PDB entry 8UGM | X-ray diffraction, 1.65 A resolution | chains A and B

Chain A (and B):
Name: Fluorophosphonate-binding serine hydrolase E
From: Staphylococcus aureus subsp. aureus USA300
Notes: EC 3.-.-.-; engineered mutation(s): N-terminal gpg from expression tag; chain B of this document is another copy of the same molecule, construct and numbering; everything in this record applies to it too
Reference sequence: Q2FDS6 (Y2518_STAA3); residues 1-276 here = UniProt positions 1-276
Sequence (279 residues; row label = number of the first residue in the row; numbers below 1 keep their minus sign (Gly-2 is residue -2)):
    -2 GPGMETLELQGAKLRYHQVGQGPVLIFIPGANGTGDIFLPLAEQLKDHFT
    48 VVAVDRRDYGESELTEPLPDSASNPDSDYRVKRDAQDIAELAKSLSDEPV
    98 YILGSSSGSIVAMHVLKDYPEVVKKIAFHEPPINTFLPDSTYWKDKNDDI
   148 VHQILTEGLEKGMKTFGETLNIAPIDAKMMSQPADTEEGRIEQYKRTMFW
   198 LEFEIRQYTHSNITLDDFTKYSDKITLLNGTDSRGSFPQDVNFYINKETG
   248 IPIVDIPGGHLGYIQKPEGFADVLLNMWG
Unresolved in the structure: -2 to -1
Construct notes: expression tag (-2 to 0)
Covalent attachments: 1-benzothiophen-3-ylboronic acid (WKK) linked to Ser103, His257
Metal / ion sites: Ca2+ site 1: Gln15, Asn168; Ca2+ site 2: Gln83, Tyr116; Ca2+ site 3 near Lys114 (its only coordinating residue here)
Ligand contacts:
  - 1-benzothiophen-3-ylboronic acid (WKK), molecule 1: Met160, Phe163, Gly164, Ile169, Met177, Ser178, Thr194, Trp197
  - 1-benzothiophen-3-ylboronic acid (WKK), molecule 2: Phe163, Leu167, Ile169, Met177, Trp197, Ile202, Thr206, Pro235

Chain A / chain B interface:
Pairs across the interface (280; chain A residue first):
  Leu22(A) - Trp275(B)  hydrophobic
  Phe24(A) - Leu271(B)  hydrophobic
  Ala28(A) - Arg193(B)
  Ala28(A) - Trp197(B)
  Asn29(A) - Arg193(B)
  Ile34(A) - Tyr260(B)  hydrophobic
  Ile34(A) - Ile261(B)
  Phe35(A) - Tyr260(B)  hydrophobic
  Pro37(A) - Pro264(B)
  Leu38(A) - Tyr260(B)
  Leu38(A) - Pro264(B)
  Leu38(A) - Phe267(B)  hydrophobic
  Leu38(A) - Ala268(B)  hydrophobic
  Gln41(A) - Pro264(B)
  Gln41(A) - Glu265(B)
  Gln41(A) - Ala268(B)
  Leu42(A) - Ala268(B)  hydrophobic
  Leu42(A) - Leu272(B)  hydrophobic
  His45(A) - Leu272(B)
  Phe46(A) - Leu272(B)  hydrophobic
  Phe46(A) - Trp275(B)  hydrophobic
  Arg53(A) - Glu201(B)  salt bridge
  Arg53(A) - Tyr205(B)
  Asp55(A) - Phe196(B)
  Tyr56(A) - Arg193(B)
  Tyr56(A) - Phe196(B)
  Tyr56(A) - Trp197(B)
  Tyr56(A) - Glu201(B)  hydrogen bond
  Leu65(A) - Phe196(B)  hydrophobic
  Ala69(A) - Phe200(B)
  Ala69(A) - Gln204(B)  hydrogen bond (backbone-side chain)
  Ser70(A) - Glu199(B)
  Ser70(A) - Phe200(B)
  Ser70(A) - Arg203(B)
  Ser70(A) - Gln204(B)
  Asn71(A) - Gln204(B)  hydrogen bond (backbone-side chain)
  Pro72(A) - Arg203(B)
  Pro72(A) - Gln204(B)
  Ser74(A) - Gln204(B)
  Arg77(A) - Phe196(B)
  Arg77(A) - Phe200(B)  hydrogen bond (side chain-backbone)
  Arg77(A) - Glu201(B)  salt bridge
  Arg77(A) - Tyr205(B)  hydrogen bond
  Val78(A) - Tyr205(B)
  Asp81(A) - Tyr205(B)  hydrogen bond
  Tyr98(A) - Trp275(B)  hydrophobic
  Ile99(A) - Trp275(B)
  Leu100(A) - Leu225(B)  hydrophobic
  Leu100(A) - Leu271(B)  hydrophobic
  Ser102(A) - His257(B)
  Ser102(A) - Tyr260(B)
  Ser103(A) - His257(B)  hydrogen bond
  Ser104(A) - Trp197(B)
  Ser104(A) - Glu201(B)  hydrogen bond
  Ser104(A) - Tyr205(B)
  Ile107(A) - Tyr205(B)
  Ile107(A) - Thr206(B)
  Ile107(A) - Ser208(B)
  Val108(A) - Tyr205(B)  hydrophobic
  Met110(A) - Ile210(B)  hydrophobic
  Met110(A) - Phe215(B)  hydrophobic
  His111(A) - Ser208(B)  hydrogen bond
  His111(A) - Ile210(B)
  Leu113(A) - Tyr218(B)  hydrophobic
  Leu113(A) - Ile222(B)  hydrophobic
  Lys114(A) - Asn209(B)  hydrogen bond (side chain-backbone)
  Lys114(A) - Asp214(B)  salt bridge
  Pro117(A) - Tyr218(B)
  Val120(A) - Lys221(B)  hydrogen bond (backbone-side chain)
  Lys121(A) - Lys221(B)
  Lys122(A) - Asp220(B)  hydrogen bond (side chain-backbone)
  Lys122(A) - Lys221(B)
  Lys122(A) - Trp275(B)
  Ile123(A) - Lys221(B)  hydrogen bond (backbone-backbone)
  Ile123(A) - Ile222(B)
  Ile123(A) - Thr223(B)  hydrogen bond (backbone-backbone)
  Ile123(A) - Trp275(B)
  Ala124(A) - Thr223(B)
  Ala124(A) - Leu225(B)  hydrophobic
  Ala124(A) - Trp275(B)  hydrophobic
  Phe125(A) - Phe215(B)  hydrophobic
  Phe125(A) - Ile222(B)  hydrophobic
  Phe125(A) - Thr223(B)  hydrogen bond (backbone-backbone)
  Phe125(A) - Leu224(B)
  Phe125(A) - Leu225(B)  hydrogen bond (backbone-backbone)
  His126(A) - Leu225(B)
  His126(A) - Ile253(B)
  His126(A) - Gly256(B)
  His126(A) - His257(B)
  His126(A) - Phe267(B)
  Glu127(A) - Leu225(B)  hydrogen bond (backbone-backbone)
  Glu127(A) - Asn226(B)
  Glu127(A) - Gly227(B)  hydrogen bond (side chain-backbone)
  Glu127(A) - Ser230(B)  hydrogen bond
  Glu127(A) - Pro235(B)
  Glu127(A) - Gln236(B)  hydrogen bond
  Glu127(A) - His257(B)  salt bridge
  Pro128(A) - Pro235(B)
  Pro128(A) - Val238(B)
  Pro128(A) - Asn239(B)
  Pro129(A) - Thr206(B)
  Pro129(A) - Phe234(B)
  Ile130(A) - Thr206(B)
  Ile130(A) - Ser208(B)
  Ile130(A) - Ile210(B)  hydrophobic
  Ile130(A) - Val238(B)
  Asn131(A) - Thr206(B)  hydrogen bond (backbone-backbone)
  Asn131(A) - His207(B)  hydrogen bond
  Thr132(A) - Thr206(B)  hydrogen bond (side chain-backbone)
  Thr132(A) - His207(B)
  Thr132(A) - Ser208(B)  hydrogen bond (side chain-backbone)
  Phe133(A) - Ile210(B)
  Phe133(A) - Leu212(B)  hydrophobic
  Phe133(A) - Tyr241(B)
  Phe133(A) - Ile242(B)  hydrophobic
  Leu134(A) - Phe234(B)  hydrophobic
  Leu134(A) - Tyr241(B)  hydrophobic
  Pro135(A) - Tyr241(B)
  Ser137(A) - His207(B)
  Tyr139(A) - Thr166(B)
  Trp140(A) - Thr166(B)
  Trp140(A) - Phe234(B)  hydrophobic
  Lys141(A) - His207(B)
  Lys143(A) - Thr166(B)
  Asn144(A) - Phe163(B)
  Asn144(A) - Ile202(B)
  Asn144(A) - Thr206(B)  hydrogen bond
  Asp145(A) - Arg203(B)
  Ile147(A) - Gly159(B)
  Ile147(A) - Phe163(B)  hydrophobic
  Val148(A) - Leu198(B)
  Val148(A) - Ile202(B)  hydrophobic
  Val148(A) - Arg203(B)
  Gln150(A) - Gly159(B)
  Ile151(A) - Gly155(B)
  Ile151(A) - Leu156(B)  hydrophobic
  Ile151(A) - Gly159(B)
  Ile151(A) - Met160(B)  hydrophobic
  Ile151(A) - Leu198(B)  hydrophobic
  Leu152(A) - Met195(B)  hydrophobic
  Leu152(A) - Glu199(B)
  Gly155(A) - Ile151(B)
  Leu156(A) - Ile151(B)  hydrophobic
  Gly159(A) - Ile147(B)
  Gly159(A) - Gln150(B)
  Phe163(A) - Asn144(B)
  Phe163(A) - Ile147(B)  hydrophobic
  Leu167(A) - Trp140(B)  hydrophobic
  Tyr191(A) - Glu199(B)
  Arg193(A) - Ala28(B)
  Arg193(A) - Asn29(B)
  Arg193(A) - Tyr56(B)
  Met195(A) - Leu152(B)  hydrophobic
  Phe196(A) - Asp55(B)
  Phe196(A) - Tyr56(B)
  Phe196(A) - Leu65(B)  hydrophobic
  Phe196(A) - Arg77(B)
  Trp197(A) - Ala28(B)
  Trp197(A) - Tyr56(B)
  Trp197(A) - Ser104(B)
  Leu198(A) - Val148(B)
  Glu199(A) - Ser70(B)
  Glu199(A) - Lys192(B)  salt bridge
  Phe200(A) - Ala69(B)
  Phe200(A) - Ser70(B)
  Phe200(A) - Arg77(B)  hydrogen bond (backbone-side chain)
  Glu201(A) - Arg53(B)  salt bridge
  Glu201(A) - Tyr56(B)  hydrogen bond
  Glu201(A) - Arg77(B)  salt bridge
  Glu201(A) - Ser104(B)  hydrogen bond
  Ile202(A) - Val148(B)  hydrophobic
  Arg203(A) - Ser70(B)
  Arg203(A) - Pro72(B)
  Arg203(A) - Asp145(B)
  Arg203(A) - Val148(B)
  Gln204(A) - Ala69(B)  hydrogen bond (side chain-backbone)
  Gln204(A) - Ser70(B)
  Gln204(A) - Asn71(B)  hydrogen bond (side chain-backbone)
  Gln204(A) - Pro72(B)
  Gln204(A) - Ser74(B)
  Tyr205(A) - Arg53(B)
  Tyr205(A) - Arg77(B)  hydrogen bond
  Tyr205(A) - Val78(B)  hydrogen bond (side chain-backbone)
  Tyr205(A) - Asp81(B)  hydrogen bond
  Tyr205(A) - Ser104(B)
  Tyr205(A) - Ile107(B)
  Tyr205(A) - Val108(B)  hydrophobic
  Thr206(A) - Ile107(B)
  Thr206(A) - Pro129(B)
  Thr206(A) - Ile130(B)
  Thr206(A) - Asn131(B)  hydrogen bond (backbone-backbone)
  Thr206(A) - Thr132(B)  hydrogen bond (backbone-side chain)
  Thr206(A) - Asn144(B)  hydrogen bond
  His207(A) - Asn131(B)  hydrogen bond
  His207(A) - Thr132(B)
  His207(A) - Ser137(B)
  His207(A) - Lys141(B)
  Ser208(A) - Ile107(B)
  Ser208(A) - His111(B)  hydrogen bond
  Ser208(A) - Ile130(B)
  Ser208(A) - Thr132(B)  hydrogen bond (backbone-side chain)
  Asn209(A) - His111(B)
  Asn209(A) - Lys114(B)  hydrogen bond (backbone-side chain)
  Ile210(A) - Met110(B)  hydrophobic
  Ile210(A) - His111(B)
  Ile210(A) - Ile130(B)  hydrophobic
  Ile210(A) - Phe133(B)
  Asp214(A) - Lys114(B)  salt bridge
  Phe215(A) - Met110(B)  hydrophobic
  Phe215(A) - Phe125(B)  hydrophobic
  Phe215(A) - Phe133(B)  hydrophobic
  Tyr218(A) - Leu113(B)  hydrophobic
  Tyr218(A) - Pro117(B)
  Asp220(A) - Lys122(B)  hydrogen bond (backbone-side chain)
  Lys221(A) - Pro117(B)  hydrogen bond (side chain-backbone)
  Lys221(A) - Val120(B)  hydrogen bond (side chain-backbone)
  Lys221(A) - Lys121(B)
  Lys221(A) - Lys122(B)
  Lys221(A) - Ile123(B)  hydrogen bond (backbone-backbone)
  Ile222(A) - Leu113(B)  hydrophobic
  Ile222(A) - Ile123(B)
  Ile222(A) - Phe125(B)  hydrophobic
  Thr223(A) - Ile123(B)  hydrogen bond (backbone-backbone)
  Thr223(A) - Ala124(B)
  Thr223(A) - Phe125(B)  hydrogen bond (backbone-backbone)
  Leu224(A) - Phe125(B)
  Leu225(A) - Leu100(B)  hydrophobic
  Leu225(A) - Ala124(B)  hydrophobic
  Leu225(A) - Phe125(B)  hydrogen bond (backbone-backbone)
  Leu225(A) - His126(B)
  Leu225(A) - Glu127(B)  hydrogen bond (backbone-backbone)
  Asn226(A) - Glu127(B)
  Gly227(A) - Glu127(B)  hydrogen bond (backbone-side chain)
  Ser230(A) - Glu127(B)  hydrogen bond
  Phe234(A) - Pro129(B)
  Phe234(A) - Leu134(B)  hydrophobic
  Phe234(A) - Trp140(B)  hydrophobic
  Pro235(A) - Glu127(B)
  Pro235(A) - Pro128(B)
  Gln236(A) - Glu127(B)  hydrogen bond
  Val238(A) - Pro128(B)
  Val238(A) - Ile130(B)
  Asn239(A) - Glu127(B)
  Asn239(A) - Pro128(B)
  Tyr241(A) - Phe133(B)
  Tyr241(A) - Leu134(B)  hydrophobic
  Tyr241(A) - Pro135(B)  hydrophobic
  Ile242(A) - Phe133(B)  hydrophobic
  Ile253(A) - His126(B)
  Gly256(A) - His126(B)
  His257(A) - Ser102(B)
  His257(A) - Ser103(B)  hydrogen bond
  His257(A) - His126(B)
  His257(A) - Glu127(B)  salt bridge
  Tyr260(A) - Ile34(B)  hydrophobic
  Tyr260(A) - Phe35(B)  hydrophobic
  Tyr260(A) - Leu38(B)
  Tyr260(A) - Ser102(B)
  Ile261(A) - Ile34(B)
  Pro264(A) - Pro37(B)
  Pro264(A) - Leu38(B)
  Pro264(A) - Gln41(B)
  Glu265(A) - Gln41(B)
  Phe267(A) - Leu38(B)  hydrophobic
  Phe267(A) - His126(B)
  Ala268(A) - Leu38(B)
  Ala268(A) - Gln41(B)
  Ala268(A) - Leu42(B)  hydrophobic
  Leu271(A) - Phe24(B)  hydrophobic
  Leu271(A) - Leu100(B)  hydrophobic
  Leu272(A) - Leu42(B)  hydrophobic
  Leu272(A) - His45(B)
  Leu272(A) - Phe46(B)  hydrophobic
  Trp275(A) - Leu22(B)  hydrophobic
  Trp275(A) - Phe46(B)
  Trp275(A) - Tyr98(B)  hydrophobic
  Trp275(A) - Ile99(B)
  Trp275(A) - Lys122(B)
  Trp275(A) - Ile123(B)
  Trp275(A) - Ala124(B)  hydrophobic
Also at the interface, not in a pair above, chain A (128 interface residues in all): Gly27, Met160, Thr166, Thr211, Leu212, Ser233, Leu258, Met274, Gly276
Also at the interface, not in a pair above, chain B (125 interface residues in all): Gly27, Lys143, Leu167, Leu258, Met274, Gly276

Summary:
128 residues of chain A face 125 of chain B across their interface, with 52 hydrogen bonds and 9 salt bridges.
Among the polar pairs are Arg53(A)-Glu201(B), Arg77(A)-Glu201(B) and Lys114(A)-Asp214(B). Bound to chain A:
1-benzothiophen-3-ylboronic acid. 1-benzothiophen-3-ylboronic acid is covalently linked to Ser103(A) and
His257(A).
Chain A and chain B are both Fluorophosphonate-binding serine hydrolase E (Staphylococcus aureus subsp. aureus
USA300); the structure, FphE, Staphylococcus aureus fluorophosphonate-binding serine hydrolases E, boronic
acid-based compound Z27 bound, was determined by X-ray diffraction (same publication as 8UWM, 8UIX, 8TFW and
8TAV).
